Entry 5AIY (solution NMR); this record covers chains A and B of the 12 polymer chains in the assembly.

Chain A:
Name: Protein (insulin)
Notes: fragment: alpha chain
UniProtKB: P01308 (INS_HUMAN); residues 1-21 here correspond to UniProt positions 90-110 (UniProt number = residue number + 89)
Sequence (21 residues; each row starts with the number of its first residue):
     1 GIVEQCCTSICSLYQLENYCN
Disulfide bonds: C6-C11
Residues lining bound ligands: phenol (IPH): C6, I10, C11, S12, L16

Chain B:
Name: Protein (insulin)
Notes: fragment: beta chain
UniProtKB: P01308 (INS_HUMAN); residues 1-30 here correspond to UniProt positions 25-54 (UniProt number = residue number + 24)
Sequence (30 residues; row label = number of the first residue in the row):
     1 FVNQHLCGSHLVEALYLVCGERGFFYTPKT
Residues lining bound ligands: phenol (IPH): H10, L11, A14

How chain A and chain B interact:
Contacting residue pairs (16; chain A residue first):
  G1(A) - T30(B)
  V3(A) - Q4(B)
  V3(A) - Y26(B)
  V3(A) - P28(B)
  C7(A) - C7(B)  disulfide
  C7(A) - L11(B)
  L13(A) - V18(B)
  L16(A) - L15(B)
  E17(A) - R22(B)
  Y19(A) - F24(B)
  C20(A) - C19(B)  disulfide
  C20(A) - R22(B)
  C20(A) - G23(B)
  N21(A) - R22(B)
  N21(A) - G23(B)
  N21(A) - F24(B)
Interface residues without a listed pair, chain A (12 interface residues in all): I2, E4, C6
Interface residues without a listed pair, chain B (15 interface residues in all): A14, F25, T27
Cross-chain cystine bridges: C7(A)-C7(B), C20(A)-C19(B)

In short:
12 residues of chain A and 15 residues of chain B are in contact, with 2 disulfide bonds. Phenol is bound
between chain A and chain B.
Here chain A is Protein (insulin) and chain B is Protein (insulin). Entry 5AIY (R6 human insulin hexamer
(SYMMETRIC), NMR, 'red' substate, average structure) was determined by solution NMR (same publication as 2AIY,
3AIY and 4AIY).
